PDB entry 7CJ0 | X-ray diffraction, 2.50 A resolution | chains E and G of the 4 polymer chains in the assembly

== Chain E ==
Name: Histone H3.3
Organism: Homo sapiens
UniProtKB: P84243 (H33_HUMAN); residues 57-135 here correspond to UniProt positions 58-136 (UniProt number = residue number + 1)
Sequence (79 residues; each row starts with the number of its first residue):
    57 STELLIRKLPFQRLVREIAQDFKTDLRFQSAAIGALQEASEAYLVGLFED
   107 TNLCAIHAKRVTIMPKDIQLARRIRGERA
Disordered / not traced: 57, 135
Swiss-Prot annotation at these positions:
  - modified residue: Ser-57 (Phosphoserine), Lys-64 (N6-(2-hydroxyisobutyryl)lysine), Lys-79 (N6,N6,N6-trimethyllysine), Thr-80 (Phosphothreonine), Ser-86 (Phosphoserine), Thr-107 (Phosphothreonine), Lys-115 (N6-acetyllysine), Lys-122 (N6-(2-hydroxyisobutyryl)lysine)

== Chain G ==
Name: DNA replication licensing factor MCM2
Organism: Homo sapiens
Notes: EC 3.6.4.12
UniProtKB: P49736 (MCM2_HUMAN); residues 61-130 here = UniProt positions 61-130
Sequence (70 residues; row label = number of the first residue in the row):
    61 GPLEEEEDGEELIGDGMERDYRAIPELDAYEAEGLALDDEDVEELTASQR
   111 EAAERAMRQRDREAGRGLGR
Disordered / not traced: 61-64, 125-130
Swiss-Prot annotation at these positions:
  - modified residue: Ser-108 (Phosphoserine)
  - mutagenesis: Tyr-81 to Tyr-90 (Loss of interaction with DNAJC9), Ser-108 (S108A: Reduces phosphorylation by ATR)

== Interface between chain E and chain G ==
Residue-residue contacts (32):
  Leu-60(E) / Arg-82(G)
  Arg-63(E) / Arg-82(G)  hydrogen bond (side chain-backbone)
  Arg-63(E) / Ile-84(G)
  Arg-63(E) / Leu-87(G)
  Arg-63(E) / Asp-88(G)  salt bridge
  Lys-64(E) / Leu-87(G)  hydrogen bond (backbone-backbone)
  Lys-64(E) / Asp-88(G)
  Lys-64(E) / Tyr-90(G)
  Leu-65(E) / Glu-86(G)
  Leu-65(E) / Leu-87(G)  hydrogen bond (backbone-backbone)
  Leu-65(E) / Ala-89(G)
  Leu-65(E) / Glu-91(G)
  Pro-66(E) / Leu-87(G)
  Gln-68(E) / Tyr-90(G)
  Gln-68(E) / Glu-91(G)  hydrogen bond (side chain-backbone)
  Gln-68(E) / Glu-93(G)  hydrogen bond (side chain-backbone)
  Gln-68(E) / Leu-95(G)
  Arg-69(E) / Glu-91(G)  salt bridge
  Arg-72(E) / Glu-91(G)  salt bridge
  Arg-72(E) / Glu-93(G)  hydrogen bond (side chain-backbone)
  Arg-72(E) / Gly-94(G)
  Arg-83(E) / Gly-94(G)
  Phe-84(E) / Gly-94(G)  hydrogen bond (backbone-backbone)
  Phe-84(E) / Leu-95(G)
  Phe-84(E) / Ala-96(G)  hydrogen bond (backbone-backbone)
  Gln-85(E) / Asp-99(G)
  Gln-85(E) / Val-102(G)
  Ile-89(E) / Tyr-90(G)  hydrophobic
  Gly-90(E) / Tyr-90(G)
  Gln-93(E) / Tyr-90(G)  hydrogen bond
  Thr-118(E) / Gly-69(G)
  Met-120(E) / Glu-66(G)
Also at the interface, not in a pair above, chain E (19 interface residues in all): Phe-67, Leu-82, Ser-86
Also at the interface, not in a pair above, chain G (19 interface residues in all): Asp-80, Tyr-81, Ala-83

== In short ==
Chain E and chain G each contribute 19 residues to their interface; the contacts include 9 hydrogen bonds and
3 salt bridges. Among the polar pairs are Arg-63(E)/Asp-88(G), Arg-69(E)/Glu-91(G) and Arg-72(E)/Glu-91(G).
Curated annotation (UniProt) lists 11 mutagenesis sites on chain G.
Chain E is Histone H3.3 and chain G is DNA replication licensing factor MCM2, both from Homo sapiens; the
structure, Crystal structure of DNAJC9 HBD in complex with H3.3-H4 dimer and MCM2 HBD, was determined by X-ray
diffraction (same publication as 7CIZ).
